2VWE - chains A and C of the 6 polymer chains in the assembly; structure by X-ray diffraction, 3.40 A resolution.

Chain A:
Molecule: Vascular endothelial growth factor B
From: Homo sapiens
UniProtKB: P49765 (VEGFB_HUMAN); residues 1-167 here correspond to UniProt positions 22-188 (UniProt number = residue number + 21)
Chain sequence (167 residues; numbered 1 to 167; the number before each row is that of its first residue):
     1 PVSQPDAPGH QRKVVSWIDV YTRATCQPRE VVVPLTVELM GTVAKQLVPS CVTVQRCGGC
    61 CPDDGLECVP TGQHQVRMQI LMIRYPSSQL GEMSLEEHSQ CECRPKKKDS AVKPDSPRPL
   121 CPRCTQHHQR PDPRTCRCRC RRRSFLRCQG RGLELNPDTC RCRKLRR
Disordered / not traced: 1-10, 109-167
Disulfides: Cys26-Cys68, Cys57-Cys101, Cys61-Cys103

Chain C:
Molecule: Anti-vegf-B monoclonal antibody
From: Mus musculus
Notes: antibody fragment or engineered binder
Chain sequence (214 residues; row label = number of the first residue in the row):
     1 EIQMTQTTSS LSASLGDRVT ISCRASQDIS NFLNWYQQKP DGTVKLLIYY TSTLHSGVPS
    61 RFSGSGSGTD YSLTISNLEQ EDIATYFCQQ GKTLPPTFGG GTKLEI
  106A K
   107 RADAAPTVSI FPPSSEQLTS GGASVVCFLN NFYPKEINVK WKIDGSERQN GVLDSWTEQD
   167 SKDSTYSMSS TLTLTKDEYE RHNSYTCEAT HKTSTSPIVK SFNRNEC
Disulfides: Cys23-Cys88, Cys133-Cys193

How chain A and chain C interact:
Pairs across the interface (5; chain A residue first):
  Ser16(A) - Tyr49(C)  hydrogen bond
  Ser16(A) - Leu54(C)
  Trp17(A) - Tyr49(C)  hydrogen bond (backbone-side chain)
  Ile18(A) - Tyr49(C)  hydrophobic
  Ile18(A) - His55(C)
Also at the interface, not in a pair above, chain A (4 interface residues in all): Asp19
Also at the interface, not in a pair above, chain C (5 interface residues in all): Leu46, Ser56

In short:
The interface between chain A and chain C involves 4 residues on one side and 5 on the other; the contacts
include 2 hydrogen bonds. Polar contacts include Ser16(A)-Tyr49(C) and Trp17(A)-Tyr49(C).
Chain A is Vascular endothelial growth factor B (Homo sapiens) and chain C is Anti-vegf-B monoclonal antibody
(Mus musculus); the structure, Crystal Structure of Vascular Endothelial Growth Factor-B in Complex with a
Neutralizing Antibody Fab Fragment, was determined by X-ray diffraction.
